PDB entry 6YNZ | electron microscopy, 3.10 A resolution | chains i and m of the 162 polymer chains in the assembly

Chain i:
Molecule: subunit i/j
Organism: Tetrahymena thermophila
Reference sequence: I7LZW2 (I7LZW2_TETTS); numbering as in UniProt (aligned over 1-209)
Amino-acid sequence (209 residues; row label = number of the first residue in the row):
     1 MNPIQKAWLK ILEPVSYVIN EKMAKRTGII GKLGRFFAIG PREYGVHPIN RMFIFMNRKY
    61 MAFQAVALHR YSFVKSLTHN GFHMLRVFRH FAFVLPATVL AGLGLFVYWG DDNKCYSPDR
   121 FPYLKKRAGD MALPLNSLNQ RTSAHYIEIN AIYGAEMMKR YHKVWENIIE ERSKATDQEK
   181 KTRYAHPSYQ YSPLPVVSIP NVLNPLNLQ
Reported in the primary citation:
  - self-association interface (contacts with another copy of this molecule): Ser198

Chain m:
Molecule: ATPTT7
Organism: Tetrahymena thermophila
Reference sequence: I7M980 (I7M980_TETTS); residue numbers follow UniProt; this construct covers 1-221
Amino-acid sequence (221 residues; numbered 1 to 221; the number before each row is that of its first residue):
     1 MDNYFTAITL LGLRDQNLPP FKDARLQRYK SIKKMIDLIE TTTKLAPPMP VELFMLNPTD
    61 PEWDDDMTYP TITHATALYK SSALAGNLFL YAYNYNNFTA NIRLRTMRYL FPVVSLAIFG
   121 NIYWDYRSQL VKVNLFDEYI QARAQELVKQ NEYLLEHEDV KRYVWWYEDL KETLARVHRQ
   181 ANNHKACDFK DSEIILQDFI RRYTNPKDNL PIKFHPQGQT F

How chain i and chain m interact:
Contacting residue pairs (131; chain i residue first):
  Phe53(i) - Phe89(m)  hydrophobic
  Phe53(i) - Leu90(m)  hydrophobic
  Phe53(i) - Tyr93(m)  hydrophobic
  Ile54(i) - Tyr93(m)
  Asn57(i) - Tyr93(m)
  Asn57(i) - Asn94(m)  hydrogen bond
  Met61(i) - Asn94(m)
  Met61(i) - Asn97(m)
  Met61(i) - Phe98(m)  hydrophobic
  Met61(i) - Leu104(m)  hydrophobic
  Gln64(i) - Phe98(m)
  Gln64(i) - Leu104(m)
  Gln64(i) - Met107(m)
  Ala65(i) - Arg103(m)
  Ala65(i) - Leu104(m)
  Val66(i) - Arg103(m)
  Leu68(i) - Arg103(m)
  Leu68(i) - Met107(m)  hydrophobic
  His69(i) - Arg103(m)
  His69(i) - Arg105(m)  hydrogen bond
  Arg70(i) - Arg105(m)
  Val99(i) - Met107(m)  hydrophobic
  Leu100(i) - Leu110(m)  hydrophobic
  Leu103(i) - Asn87(m)  hydrogen bond (backbone-side chain)
  Leu103(i) - Met107(m)  hydrophobic
  Leu103(i) - Phe111(m)  hydrophobic
  Leu103(i) - Val114(m)  hydrophobic
  Phe106(i) - Tyr79(m)  hydrogen bond (backbone-side chain)
  Phe106(i) - Ala83(m)
  Val107(i) - Tyr79(m)
  Val107(i) - Lys80(m)
  Val107(i) - Ala83(m)  hydrophobic
  Val107(i) - Leu84(m)
  Val107(i) - Ile118(m)  hydrophobic
  Tyr108(i) - Asn121(m)  hydrogen bond
  Trp109(i) - Tyr79(m)
  Asn113(i) - Thr76(m)
  Asn113(i) - Tyr79(m)
  Asn113(i) - Lys80(m)
  Tyr116(i) - Pro70(m)
  Tyr116(i) - Thr71(m)  hydrogen bond
  Tyr116(i) - Gln129(m)
  Pro118(i) - Thr71(m)
  Arg141(i) - Asp66(m)  hydrogen bond (side chain-backbone)
  Arg141(i) - Thr68(m)
  Thr142(i) - Met67(m)
  Ser143(i) - Trp63(m)
  Ser143(i) - Asp65(m)  hydrogen bond
  Ser143(i) - Met67(m)
  Ala144(i) - Met67(m)  hydrogen bond (backbone-backbone)
  Ala144(i) - Thr68(m)
  Ala144(i) - Tyr69(m)  hydrophobic
  His145(i) - Trp63(m)
  His145(i) - Asp65(m)  salt bridge
  His145(i) - Met67(m)
  His145(i) - Phe136(m)
  Tyr146(i) - Met55(m)
  Tyr146(i) - Leu56(m)  hydrogen bond (side chain-backbone)
  Tyr146(i) - Asn57(m)
  Tyr146(i) - Pro58(m)
  Tyr146(i) - Trp63(m)
  Ile147(i) - Tyr69(m)
  Glu148(i) - Tyr69(m)  hydrogen bond
  Glu148(i) - Ile140(m)
  Ile149(i) - Leu56(m)  hydrophobic
  Ile149(i) - Ile140(m)  hydrophobic
  Ile149(i) - Arg143(m)
  Ile149(i) - Ala144(m)  hydrophobic
  Ile149(i) - Leu147(m)  hydrophobic
  Asn150(i) - Met55(m)
  Asn150(i) - Leu56(m)  hydrogen bond (side chain-backbone)
  Ile152(i) - Ala144(m)  hydrophobic
  Tyr153(i) - Glu52(m)  hydrogen bond (side chain-backbone)
  Tyr153(i) - Leu53(m)
  Tyr153(i) - Met55(m)
  Tyr153(i) - Leu56(m)  hydrophobic
  Tyr153(i) - Leu147(m)
  Tyr153(i) - Asn151(m)  hydrogen bond
  Gly154(i) - Phe54(m)
  Glu156(i) - Gln145(m)
  Glu156(i) - Val148(m)
  Met157(i) - Leu53(m)
  Met157(i) - Phe54(m)
  Met157(i) - Val148(m)  hydrophobic
  Met157(i) - Asn151(m)
  Met157(i) - Leu155(m)  hydrophobic
  Met158(i) - Phe54(m)  hydrophobic
  Arg160(i) - Val148(m)
  Arg160(i) - Glu152(m)  salt bridge
  Arg160(i) - Leu155(m)
  Tyr161(i) - Phe54(m)  hydrophobic
  Tyr161(i) - Val160(m)  hydrophobic
  Ile168(i) - Lys161(m)
  Ile168(i) - Trp165(m)
  Ile169(i) - Val164(m)  hydrophobic
  Ile169(i) - Glu168(m)
  Glu171(i) - Lys161(m)  salt bridge
  Glu171(i) - Trp165(m)
  Arg172(i) - Trp165(m)
  Arg172(i) - Glu168(m)
  Arg172(i) - Asp169(m)
  Arg172(i) - Glu172(m)  salt bridge
  Lys180(i) - Trp165(m)
  Lys180(i) - Glu172(m)  salt bridge
  Lys181(i) - Asp169(m)  salt bridge
  Lys181(i) - Arg202(m)
  Arg183(i) - Glu158(m)  salt bridge
  Arg183(i) - Lys161(m)
  Arg183(i) - Trp165(m)
  Tyr184(i) - Glu158(m)  hydrogen bond
  Tyr184(i) - Lys161(m)
  Tyr184(i) - Arg162(m)
  Tyr184(i) - Trp165(m)  hydrophobic
  Tyr184(i) - Tyr203(m)
  Ala185(i) - Arg202(m)
  His186(i) - Arg202(m)  hydrogen bond (backbone-backbone)
  His186(i) - Tyr203(m)
  His186(i) - Thr204(m)
  His186(i) - Asn205(m)
  Ser188(i) - Thr204(m)
  Ser188(i) - Asn205(m)
  Tyr189(i) - Asp198(m)  hydrogen bond
  Tyr189(i) - Arg201(m)
  Tyr189(i) - Arg202(m)  hydrogen bond
  Ser192(i) - Asp198(m)
  Leu194(i) - Arg176(m)
  Pro195(i) - Arg176(m)  hydrogen bond (backbone-side chain)
  Val197(i) - Arg176(m)
  Ile199(i) - Glu172(m)
  Ile199(i) - Ala175(m)  hydrophobic
  Val202(i) - Lys171(m)
Interface residues without a listed pair, chain i (65 interface residues in all): Arg58, Asp112, Ser117, Asn139, Val164, Trp165, Ala175, Glu179, Leu203
Interface residues without a listed pair, chain m (70 interface residues in all): Met49, Thr73, Ile102, Thr106, Tyr139

Summary:
65 residues of chain i face 70 of chain m across their interface; the contacts include 19 hydrogen bonds and 7
salt bridges. Polar pairs include His145(i)-Asp65(m), Arg160(i)-Glu152(m) and Glu171(i)-Lys161(m). From the
paper: a self-association interface involving Ser198(i).
Chain i is subunit i/j and chain m is ATPTT7, both from Tetrahymena thermophila; the structure, Cryo-EM
structure of Tetrahymena thermophila mitochondrial ATP synthase - F1Fo composite tetramer model, was
determined by electron microscopy, deposited together with 6YNV, 6YNW, 6YNX, 6YNY and 6YO0.
